PDB entry 2QQV | X-ray diffraction, 3.01 A resolution | chain A

Chain A:
Protein: Beta-fructofuranosidase
Source organism: Arabidopsis thaliana
Notes: EC 3.2.1.26
UniProt: Q43866 (Q43866_ARATH); residues 5-541 here correspond to UniProt positions 48-584 (UniProt number = residue number + 43)
Chain sequence (537 residues; row label = number of the first residue in the row):
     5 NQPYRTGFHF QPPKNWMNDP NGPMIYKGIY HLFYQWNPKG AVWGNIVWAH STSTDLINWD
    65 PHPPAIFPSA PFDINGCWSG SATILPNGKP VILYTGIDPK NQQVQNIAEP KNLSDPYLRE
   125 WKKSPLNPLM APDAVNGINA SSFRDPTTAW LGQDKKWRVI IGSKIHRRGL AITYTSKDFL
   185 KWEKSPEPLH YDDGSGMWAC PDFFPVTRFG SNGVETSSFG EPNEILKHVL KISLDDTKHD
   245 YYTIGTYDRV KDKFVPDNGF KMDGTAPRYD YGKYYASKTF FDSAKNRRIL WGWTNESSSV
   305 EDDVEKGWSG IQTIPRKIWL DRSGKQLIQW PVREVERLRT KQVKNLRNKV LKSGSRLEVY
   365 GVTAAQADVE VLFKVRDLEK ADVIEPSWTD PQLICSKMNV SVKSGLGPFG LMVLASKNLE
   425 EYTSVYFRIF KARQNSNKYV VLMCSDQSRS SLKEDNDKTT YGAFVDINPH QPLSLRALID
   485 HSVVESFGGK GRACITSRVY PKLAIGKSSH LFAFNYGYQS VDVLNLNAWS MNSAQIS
Cystine bridges: C399-C448
Glycans and other covalent adducts: N-acetylglucosamine (NAG) linked to N116, N143; glycan linked to N299
Sequence notes: engineered mutation A203 (Glu246 in Q43866)
Ion coordination: Zn2+ site 1 near D64 (its only coordinating residue here); Na+ site 1 near T87 (its only coordinating residue here); Zn2+ site 2 near C204 (its only coordinating residue here); Na+ site 2 near R291 (its only coordinating residue here); Zn2+ site 3 near E389 (its only coordinating residue here)
UniProt features mapped onto this chain:
  - active site: D23
  - binding site (substrate): W20 to D23, Q39, W47, W82, S83, R148, D149, D239
  - glycosylation (N-linked (GlcNAc...) asparagine): N116, N143, N299, N403

In short:
Covalently linked N-acetylglucosamine: at N116 and N143. From UniProt: active-site residue D23 and 11
substrate-binding residues.
Chain A is Beta-fructofuranosidase (Arabidopsis thaliana); the structure, Crystal structure of a cell-wall
invertase (E203A) from Arabidopsis thaliana in complex with sucrose, was determined by X-ray diffraction
together with 2QQU and 2QQW from the same study.
